Entry 5KK2 (electron microscopy, 7.30 A resolution (low resolution: residue-level contacts below are approximate; hydrogen-bond / salt-bridge calls are withheld)); this record covers chains A and D of the 8 polymer chains in the assembly.

Chain A (and D):
Protein: Glutamate receptor 2
Source organism: Rattus norvegicus
Notes: chain D of this document is another copy of the same molecule, construct and numbering; everything in this record applies to it too
UniProtKB: P19491 (GRIA2_RAT); the construct has insertions or renumbered stretches relative to UniProt, so the offset changes along the chain: -20 to 847 = UniProt 1-868; 854-868 = UniProt 869-883
Amino-acid sequence (889 residues; row label = number of the first residue in the row; numbers below 1 keep their minus sign (Met-20 is residue -20)):
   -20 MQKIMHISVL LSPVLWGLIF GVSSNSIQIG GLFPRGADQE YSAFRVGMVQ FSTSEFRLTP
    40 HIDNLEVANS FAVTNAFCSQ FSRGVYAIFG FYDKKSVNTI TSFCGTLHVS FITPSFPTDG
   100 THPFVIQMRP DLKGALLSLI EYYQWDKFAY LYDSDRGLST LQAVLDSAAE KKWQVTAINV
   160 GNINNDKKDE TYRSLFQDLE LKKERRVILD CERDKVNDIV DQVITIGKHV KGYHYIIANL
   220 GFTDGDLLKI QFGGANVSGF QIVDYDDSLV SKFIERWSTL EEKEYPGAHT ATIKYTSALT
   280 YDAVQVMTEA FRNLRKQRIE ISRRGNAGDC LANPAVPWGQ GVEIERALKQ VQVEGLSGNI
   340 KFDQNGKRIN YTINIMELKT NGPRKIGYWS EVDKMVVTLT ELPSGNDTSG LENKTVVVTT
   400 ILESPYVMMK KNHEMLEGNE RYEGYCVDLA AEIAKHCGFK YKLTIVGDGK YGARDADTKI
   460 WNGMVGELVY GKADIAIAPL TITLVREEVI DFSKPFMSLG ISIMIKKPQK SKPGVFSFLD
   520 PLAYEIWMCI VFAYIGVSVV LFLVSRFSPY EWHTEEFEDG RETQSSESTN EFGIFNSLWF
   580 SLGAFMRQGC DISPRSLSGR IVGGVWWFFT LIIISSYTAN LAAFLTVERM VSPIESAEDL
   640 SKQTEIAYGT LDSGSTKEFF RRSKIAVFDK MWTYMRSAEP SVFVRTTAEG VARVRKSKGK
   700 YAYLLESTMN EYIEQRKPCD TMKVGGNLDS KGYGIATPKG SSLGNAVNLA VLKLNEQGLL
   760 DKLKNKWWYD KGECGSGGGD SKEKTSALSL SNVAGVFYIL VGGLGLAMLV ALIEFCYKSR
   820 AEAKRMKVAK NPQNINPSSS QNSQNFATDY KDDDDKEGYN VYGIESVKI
Disordered / not traced: -20 to 393, 546-563, 588-589, 632, 777-780, 827-868 (chain D: -20 to 393, 546-563, 588-589, 632, 777-781, 827-868)
Sequence notes: variant Arg586 (Gln607 in P19491); insertion (848-853); conflict Asp854 (Tyr869 in P19491)
Cystine bridges: Cys718-Cys773
UniProt features mapped onto this chain:
  - region: Ala846, Thr847, Lys855 to Gly862 (Required for interaction with IQSEC1)
  - binding site (L-glutamate): Pro478, Thr480, Arg485, Ser654, Thr655, Glu705
  - site: Arg453 (Interaction with the cone snail toxin Con-ikot-ikot), Ile633 (Crucial to convey clamshell closure to channel opening), Arg660 (Interaction with the cone snail toxin Con-ikot-ikot), Lys752 (Interaction with the cone snail toxin Con-ikot-ikot)
  - modified residue: Ser662 (Phosphoserine), Ser696 (Phosphoserine), Ser839 (Phosphoserine), Ser842 (Phosphoserine), Tyr861 (Phosphotyrosine), Ser865 (Phosphoserine)
  - lipidation (S-palmitoyl cysteine): Cys589, Cys815
  - glycosylation (N-linked (GlcNAc...) asparagine): Asn235, Asn349, Asn385, Asn392

Interface between chain A and chain D:
Contacting residue pairs - 46 pairs, chain A then chain D:
  Thr482(A) with Glu755(D)
  Leu483(A) with Glu755(D)
  Glu486(A) with Lys493(D); Asn747(D); Leu751(D)
  Phe491(A) with Lys493(D)
  Lys493(A) with Glu486(D); Phe491(D); Lys493(D)
  Phe517(A) with Ile611(D)
  Met585(A) with Trp606(D); Phe607(D); Leu610(D)
  Arg586(A) with Leu610(D)
  Asp590(A) with Asp590(D); Ile591(D)
  Thr617(A) with Ser614(D)
  Leu620(A) with Ser614(D); Ser615(D); Ala618(D)
  Ala621(A) with Ala618(D)
  Leu624(A) with Ala618(D); Asn619(D)
  Thr625(A) with Ala622(D); Thr625(D); Val626(D)
  Arg628(A) with Val626(D)
  Met629(A) with Val626(D); Arg628(D)
  Asn747(A) with Glu486(D)
  Leu748(A) with Leu483(D)
  Glu755(A) with Leu483(D)
  Leu787(A) with Pro520(D); Leu521(D); Ile525(D); Asn619(D)
  Leu789(A) with Ile525(D)
  Val795(A) with Phe608(D)
  Phe796(A) with Cys528(D); Phe608(D)
  Leu799(A) with Val604(D); Phe608(D)
  Ala806(A) with Ser597(D); Ile600(D)
  Ala810(A) with Ser597(D)
  Phe814(A) with Val543(D)
Also at the interface, not in a pair above, chain A (38 interface residues in all): Ser492, Pro494, Ser497, Ile591, Ile613, Leu727, Asp728, Leu751, Asp760, Gly802, Met807
Also at the interface, not in a pair above, chain D (41 interface residues in all): Thr482, Ser492, Pro494, Ser497, Val539, Arg594, Val601, Leu727, Leu748, Lys752, Asp760

In short:
The interface between chain A and chain D involves 38 residues on one side and 41 on the other. UniProt lists
6 L-glutamate-binding residues on chain A.
Both chains are Glutamate receptor 2 (Rattus norvegicus). Entry 5KK2 (Architecture of fully occupied GluA2
AMPA receptor - TARP complex elucidated by single particle cryo-electron microscopy) was determined by
electron microscopy.
